Entry 9BI0 (electron microscopy, 2.93 A resolution); this record covers chain A.

== Chain A ==
Name: Nucleotide-binding protein
Source organism: Streptomyces griseus subsp. griseus
UniProt: Q54255 (Q54255_STRGR); numbering as in UniProt (aligned over 1-470)
Amino-acid sequence (470 residues; row label = number of the first residue in the row):
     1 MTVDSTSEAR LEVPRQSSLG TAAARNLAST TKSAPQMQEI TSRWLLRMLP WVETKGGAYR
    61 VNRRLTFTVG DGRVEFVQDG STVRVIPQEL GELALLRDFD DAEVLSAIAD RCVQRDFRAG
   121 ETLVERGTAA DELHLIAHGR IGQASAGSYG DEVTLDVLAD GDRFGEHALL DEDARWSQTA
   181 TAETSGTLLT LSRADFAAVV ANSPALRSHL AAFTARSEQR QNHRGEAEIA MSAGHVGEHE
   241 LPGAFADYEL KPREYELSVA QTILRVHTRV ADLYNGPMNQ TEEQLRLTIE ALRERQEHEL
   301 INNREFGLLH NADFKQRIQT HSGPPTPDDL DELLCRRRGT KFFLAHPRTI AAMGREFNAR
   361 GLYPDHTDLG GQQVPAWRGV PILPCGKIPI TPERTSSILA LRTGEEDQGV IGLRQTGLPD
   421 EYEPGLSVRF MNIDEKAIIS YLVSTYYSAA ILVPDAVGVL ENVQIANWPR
Unresolved in the structure: 1-39, 147-152, 216-245
Ion coordination: Ca2+: Thr-68, Asp-71, Arg-73, Glu-89, Glu-92
What the authors report for this chain:
  - specificity-determining residues: Trp-176 (by similarity / conservation)

== Summary ==
Thr-68, Asp-71, Arg-73, Glu-89 and Glu-92 coordinate Ca2+. The paper reports the specificity determinant
Trp-176.
Chain A is Nucleotide-binding protein (Streptomyces griseus subsp. griseus); the structure, Streptomyces
griseus Family 2B encapsulin shell with 2-methylisoborneol synthase cargo in 20 mM cAMP, was determined by
electron microscopy, deposited together with 9BHU and 9BHV.
